PDB entry 5MTR | X-ray diffraction, 2.00 A resolution | chains E and G of the 4 polymer chains in the assembly

# Chain E (and G)
Name: Enoyl-[acyl-carrier-protein] reductase [NADH]
From: Mycobacterium tuberculosis
Notes: EC 1.3.1.9; chain G of this document is another copy of the same molecule, construct and numbering; everything in this record applies to it too
UniProt: P9WGR1 (INHA_MYCTU); numbering as in UniProt (aligned over 1-269)
Sequence (289 residues; each row starts with the number of its first residue; numbers below 1 keep their minus sign (Met-19 is residue -19)):
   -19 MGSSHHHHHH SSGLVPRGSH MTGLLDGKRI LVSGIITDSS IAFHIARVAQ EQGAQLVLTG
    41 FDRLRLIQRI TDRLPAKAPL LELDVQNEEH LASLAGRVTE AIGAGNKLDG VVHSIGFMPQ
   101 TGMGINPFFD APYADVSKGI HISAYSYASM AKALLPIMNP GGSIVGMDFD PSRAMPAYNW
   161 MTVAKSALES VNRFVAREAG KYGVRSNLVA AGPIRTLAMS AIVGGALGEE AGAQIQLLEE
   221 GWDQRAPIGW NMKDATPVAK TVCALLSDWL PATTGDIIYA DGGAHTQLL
Not modelled in the structure: -19 to 1, 205-207 (chain G: -19 to 1, 203-210)
Sequence notes: initiating methionine (-19); expression tag (-18 to 0)
Ligand contacts:
  - NAD (nicotinamide-adenine-dinucleotide): Gly14, Ile15, Ile16, Ser20, Ile21, Ala22, Phe41, Leu63, Asp64, Val65, Gln66, Ser94, Ile95, Gly96, Phe97, Ile122, Met147, Asp148, Phe149, Tyr158, Met161, Lys165, Ala191, Gly192, Pro193, Ile194, Thr196, Leu197, Ala198, Met199
  - XT0 (2-[4-[(4-cyclopentyl-1,2,3-triazol-1-yl)methyl]-2-oxidanyl-phenoxy]benzenecarbonitrile): Ile95, Gly96, Phe97, Met98, Met103, Phe149, Met155, Pro156, Ala157, Tyr158, Met161, Lys165, Pro193, Thr196, Ala198, Met199, Ile202, Gln214, Leu217, Leu218
Swiss-Prot annotation at these positions:
  - binding site (NAD(+)): Ser20, Ile21, Asp64, Val65, Ile95, Gly96, Lys165, Ile194
  - binding site (substrate): Tyr158
  - site: Phe149 (May act as an intermediate that passes the hydride ion from NADH to the substrate), Tyr158 (Transition state stabilizer)
  - modified residue: Thr266 (Phosphothreonine)
What the authors report for this chain:
  - binding site for XT0: Gly96, Phe149, Tyr158, Ala198, Met199, Gln214, Ile215, Leu217, Leu218

# Interface between chain E and chain G
Pairs across the interface (71):
  Phe108(E) with Phe174(G), hydrophobic; Glu178(G)
  Phe109(E) with Ala128(G); Ala131(G), hydrophobic; Lys132(G), hydrogen bond (backbone-side chain); Leu135(G), hydrophobic; Glu178(G)
  Asp110(E) with Lys132(G), salt bridge
  Ala111(E) with Tyr125(G), hydrogen bond (backbone-side chain)
  Pro112(E) with Tyr125(G)
  Tyr113(E) with Ser117(G), hydrogen bond (side chain-backbone); Ile120(G); His121(G), hydrogen bond (side chain-backbone); Tyr125(G), hydrogen bond (backbone-side chain)
  Ser117(E) with Tyr113(G), hydrogen bond (backbone-side chain); Ser117(G), hydrogen bond
  Ile120(E) with Tyr113(G)
  His121(E) with Tyr113(G), hydrogen bond (backbone-side chain)
  Tyr125(E) with Ala111(G), hydrogen bond (side chain-backbone); Pro112(G); Tyr113(G), hydrogen bond (side chain-backbone); Trp160(G), hydrophobic
  Ala128(E) with Phe109(G); Trp160(G), hydrophobic
  Ala131(E) with Phe109(G), hydrophobic
  Lys132(E) with Phe109(G), hydrogen bond (side chain-backbone); Asp110(G), salt bridge
  Leu135(E) with Phe109(G), hydrophobic
  Pro151(E) with Ser170(G); Arg173(G), hydrogen bond (backbone-side chain)
  Ser152(E) with Arg173(G), hydrogen bond (backbone-side chain)
  Arg153(E) with Arg173(G)
  Ala154(E) with Arg173(G); Phe174(G), hydrophobic; Arg177(G)
  Met155(E) with Phe174(G); Arg177(G)
  Pro156(E) with Arg177(G)
  Asn159(E) with Phe174(G)
  Trp160(E) with Tyr125(G), hydrophobic; Ala128(G), hydrophobic; Val171(G), hydrophobic
  Thr162(E) with Ser170(G), hydrogen bond (backbone-side chain); Phe174(G)
  Val163(E) with Ala167(G), hydrophobic; Ser170(G); Val171(G), hydrophobic
  Ser166(E) with Ser166(G); Ser170(G), hydrogen bond; Arg173(G)
  Ala167(E) with Val163(G), hydrophobic
  Ser170(E) with Pro151(G); Thr162(G), hydrogen bond (side chain-backbone); Val163(G); Ser166(G), hydrogen bond
  Val171(E) with Trp160(G), hydrophobic; Val163(G), hydrophobic
  Arg173(E) with Pro151(G), hydrogen bond (side chain-backbone); Ser152(G), hydrogen bond (side chain-backbone); Arg153(G); Ala154(G); Ser166(G)
  Phe174(E) with Phe108(G), hydrophobic; Ala154(G), hydrophobic; Met155(G); Asn159(G); Thr162(G)
  Arg177(E) with Ala154(G); Pro156(G)
  Glu178(E) with Phe108(G); Phe109(G)
Also at the interface, not in a pair above, chain E (34 interface residues in all): Val116, Val175
Also at the interface, not in a pair above, chain G (34 interface residues in all): Val116, Val175

# Overview
Chain E and chain G each contribute 34 residues to their interface; the contacts include 19 hydrogen bonds and
2 salt bridges. Among the polar pairs are Asp110(E)-Lys132(G), Phe109(E)-Lys132(G) and Ala111(E)-Tyr125(G).
Chain E binds NAD and compound XT0. From the paper: a binding site for XT0 at Gly96(E), Phe149(E) and
Tyr158(E) among others.
Chain E and chain G are both Enoyl-[acyl-carrier-protein] reductase [NADH] (Mycobacterium tuberculosis); the
structure, Crystal structure of M. tuberculosis InhA inhibited by PT512, was determined by X-ray diffraction
together with 5MTP, 5MTQ, 5UGS, 5UGT and 5UGU from the same study.
